PDB entry 7O5H | electron microscopy, 3.10 A resolution | chains A and D of the 15 polymer chains in the assembly

== Chain A ==
Molecule: 16S rRNA
From: Escherichia coli
Sequence (964 nucleotides; each row starts with the number of its first residue; note: 566 numbers in that range are skipped by the numbering (no residue carries them; nothing is unmodelled there)):
     1 AAAUUGAAGA GUUUGAUCAU GGCUCAGAUU GAACGCUGGC GGCAGGCCUA ACACAUGCAA
    61 GUCGAACGGU AACAGGA
    92 UUGCUGACGA GUGGCGGACG GGUGAGUAAU GUCUGGGAAA CUGCCUGAUG GAGGGGGAUA
   152 ACUACUGGAA ACGGUAGCUA AUACCGCAUA ACGUCGCAAG ACCAAAGAGG GGGACCUUCG
   212 GGCCUCUUGC CAUCGGAUGU GCCCAGAUGG GAUUAGCUAG UAGGUGGGGU AACGGCUCAC
   272 CUAGGCGACG AUCCCUAGCU GGUCUGAGAG GAUGACCAGC CACACUGGAA CUGAGACACG
   332 GUCCAGACUC CUACGGGAGG CAGCAGUGGG GAAUAUUGCA CAAUGGGCGC AAGCCUGAUG
   392 CAGCCAUGCC GCGUGUAUGA AGAAGGCCUU CGGGUUGUAA AGUACUUUCA GCGGGGAGGA
   452 AGGGAGUAAA GUUAAUACCU UUGCUCAUUG ACGUUACCCG CAGAAGAAGC ACCGGCUAAC
   512 UCCGUGCCAG CAGCCGCGGU AAUACGGAGG GUGCAAGCGU UAAUCGGAAU UACUGGGCGU
   572 AAAGCGCACG CAGGCGGUUU GUUAAGUCAG AUGUGAAAUC CCCGGGCUCA ACCUGGGAAC
   632 UGCAUCUGAU ACUGGCAAGC UUGAGUCUCG UAGAGGGGGG UAGAAUUCCA GGUGUAGCGG
   692 UGAAAUGCGU AGAGAUCUGG AGGAAUACCG GUGGCGAAGG CGGCCCCCUG GACGAAGACU
   752 GACGCUCAGG UGCGAAAGCG UGGGGAGCAA ACAGGAU
   796 CCUGGUAGUC CACGCCGUAA ACGAUGUCGA CUUGGAGGUU GUGCC
   846 GGCGUGGCUU CCGGAGCUAA CGCGUUAAGU CGACCGCCUG GGGAGUACGG CCGCAAGGUU
   906 AAAACUCAAA UGAAUUGAC
  1068 GCUCGUGUUG UGAAAUGUUG GGU
  1095 UCCCGCAACG AGCG
  1392 GUACA
  1507 AACCGUAGGG GAACCUGCGG UUGG
From the paper describing this entry:
  - contacts within the chain: G1515/A1518 (pi stacking)
  - conformationally variable residues (side-chain flip): G1516, A1519

== Chain D ==
Name: 30S ribosomal protein S4
From: Escherichia coli
UniProtKB: V0YKB3 (V0YKB3_ECOLX); residues 2-206 here = UniProt positions 2-206
Sequence (205 residues; each row starts with the number of its first residue):
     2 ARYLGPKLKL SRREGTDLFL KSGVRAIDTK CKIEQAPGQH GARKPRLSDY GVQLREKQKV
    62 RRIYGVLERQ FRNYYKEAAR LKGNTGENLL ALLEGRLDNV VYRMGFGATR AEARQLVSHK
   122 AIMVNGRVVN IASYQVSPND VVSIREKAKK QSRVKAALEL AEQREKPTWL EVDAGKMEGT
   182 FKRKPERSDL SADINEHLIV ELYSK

== How chain A and chain D interact ==
Pairs across the interface (122; chain A residue first):
  A2(A) / Lys-83(D)  hydrogen bond to the phosphate
  A3(A) / Lys-83(D)  salt bridge to the phosphate
  U4(A) / Arg-81(D)  hydrogen bond to the base
  U4(A) / Lys-83(D)  hydrogen bond to the sugar
  U5(A) / Ala-80(D)  hydrogen bond to the sugar
  A8(A) / Glu-202(D)  hydrogen bond to the base
  A8(A) / Leu-203(D)  base contact
  A8(A) / Lys-206(D)  hydrogen bond to the base
  C400(A) / Arg-70(D)  salt bridge to the phosphate
  C401(A) / Arg-70(D)  salt bridge to the phosphate
  C401(A) / Asn-74(D)  phosphate contact
  G402(A) / Gln-71(D)  phosphate contact
  G402(A) / Ile-132(D)  phosphate contact
  C403(A) / Gln-71(D)  hydrogen bond to the phosphate
  C403(A) / Ile-132(D)  phosphate contact
  C403(A) / Ala-133(D)  phosphate contact
  C403(A) / Ser-134(D)  hydrogen bond to the phosphate
  G404(A) / Ala-2(D)  hydrogen bond to the base
  G404(A) / Arg-3(D)  phosphate contact
  G404(A) / Arg-115(D)  salt bridge to the phosphate
  G404(A) / Ser-119(D)  sugar contact
  U405(A) / Ala-2(D)  hydrogen bond to the base
  U405(A) / Arg-3(D)  salt bridge to the phosphate
  G406(A) / Arg-3(D)  sugar contact
  G406(A) / Leu-5(D)  phosphate contact
  G406(A) / Gln-116(D)  hydrogen bond to the base
  U407(A) / Arg-3(D)  salt bridge to the phosphate
  U407(A) / Lys-8(D)  salt bridge to the phosphate
  U407(A) / Thr-110(D)  phosphate contact
  U407(A) / Glu-113(D)  sugar contact
  U407(A) / Gln-116(D)  sugar contact
  U407(A) / Arg-154(D)  sugar contact
  A408(A) / Lys-8(D)  salt bridge to the phosphate
  A408(A) / Leu-21(D)  phosphate contact
  A408(A) / Ser-23(D)  hydrogen bond to the phosphate
  A408(A) / Thr-110(D)  hydrogen bond to the phosphate
  A408(A) / Glu-113(D)  sugar contact
  U409(A) / Lys-22(D)  salt bridge to the phosphate
  U409(A) / Ser-23(D)  hydrogen bond to the phosphate
  G410(A) / Arg-26(D)  phosphate contact
  G410(A) / Lys-31(D)  salt bridge to the phosphate
  A411(A) / Arg-26(D)  salt bridge to the phosphate
  A411(A) / Lys-31(D)  salt bridge to the phosphate
  G413(A) / Lys-31(D)  hydrogen bond to the base
  G413(A) / Cys-32(D)  base contact
  C419(A) / Gln-40(D)  sugar contact
  G425(A) / Lys-33(D)  phosphate contact
  U426(A) / Lys-33(D)  salt bridge to the phosphate
  U426(A) / Gln-36(D)  hydrogen bond to the phosphate
  U426(A) / Gly-39(D)  hydrogen bond to the phosphate
  U426(A) / Gln-40(D)  hydrogen bond to the sugar
  U427(A) / Arg-13(D)  salt bridge to the phosphate
  U427(A) / Pro-38(D)  phosphate contact
  U427(A) / Gly-39(D)  hydrogen bond to the phosphate
  G428(A) / Pro-7(D)  phosphate contact
  G428(A) / Lys-10(D)  phosphate contact
  G428(A) / Arg-13(D)  hydrogen bond to the phosphate
  U429(A) / Leu-9(D)  sugar contact
  U429(A) / Arg-13(D)  salt bridge to the phosphate
  U429(A) / Lys-22(D)  hydrogen bond to the phosphate
  U429(A) / Lys-31(D)  phosphate contact
  U429(A) / Cys-32(D)  phosphate contact
  A430(A) / Pro-7(D)  phosphate contact
  A430(A) / Lys-8(D)  hydrogen bond to the phosphate
  A430(A) / Leu-9(D)  hydrogen bond to the phosphate
  A430(A) / Lys-22(D)  salt bridge to the phosphate
  C436(A) / Arg-154(D)  sugar contact
  U437(A) / Gln-116(D)  base contact
  U437(A) / His-120(D)  hydrogen bond to the sugar
  U437(A) / Gln-152(D)  hydrogen bond to the phosphate
  U437(A) / Arg-154(D)  sugar contact
  U438(A) / His-120(D)  sugar contact
  U439(A) / Ser-119(D)  sugar contact
  U439(A) / His-120(D)  sugar contact
  U439(A) / Lys-121(D)  phosphate contact
  C440(A) / Lys-121(D)  salt bridge to the phosphate
  C489(A) / Lys-121(D)  salt bridge to the phosphate
  C490(A) / Arg-146(D)  salt bridge to the phosphate
  C490(A) / Lys-148(D)  phosphate contact
  G491(A) / Lys-148(D)  salt bridge to the phosphate
  A495(A) / Gln-116(D)  base contact
  A495(A) / His-120(D)  base contact
  A499(A) / Ala-2(D)  base contact
  U508(A) / Tyr-51(D)  sugar contact
  A509(A) / Ser-49(D)  hydrogen bond to the phosphate
  A509(A) / Tyr-51(D)  sugar contact
  A509(A) / Leu-55(D)  sugar contact
  A509(A) / Arg-56(D)  sugar contact
  A510(A) / Leu-48(D)  phosphate contact
  C511(A) / His-41(D)  hydrogen bond to the phosphate
  C511(A) / Arg-44(D)  salt bridge to the phosphate
  U512(A) / Gln-40(D)  hydrogen bond to the sugar
  U512(A) / His-41(D)  hydrogen bond to the sugar
  G540(A) / Gln-40(D)  hydrogen bond to the base
  G541(A) / Gly-39(D)  sugar contact
  G541(A) / Gln-40(D)  hydrogen bond to the sugar
  G542(A) / Lys-10(D)  salt bridge to the phosphate
  G542(A) / Arg-14(D)  hydrogen bond to the phosphate
  G542(A) / Pro-38(D)  sugar contact
  G542(A) / Gly-39(D)  sugar contact
  U543(A) / Arg-14(D)  salt bridge to the phosphate
  G544(A) / Arg-56(D)  salt bridge to the phosphate
  G544(A) / Gln-59(D)  phosphate contact
  G544(A) / Arg-63(D)  salt bridge to the phosphate
  C545(A) / Lys-58(D)  salt bridge to the phosphate
  C545(A) / Gln-59(D)  hydrogen bond to the phosphate
  C545(A) / Arg-62(D)  salt bridge to the phosphate
  C545(A) / Glu-69(D)  phosphate contact
  A546(A) / Arg-3(D)  base contact
  A546(A) / Leu-68(D)  phosphate contact
  A546(A) / Glu-69(D)  hydrogen bond to the phosphate
  A546(A) / Arg-70(D)  hydrogen bond to the phosphate
  A547(A) / Ala-2(D)  phosphate contact
  A547(A) / Leu-68(D)  phosphate contact
  C613(A) / Arg-81(D)  salt bridge to the phosphate
  C614(A) / Arg-81(D)  salt bridge to the phosphate
  U619(A) / Val-129(D)  base contact
  U619(A) / Val-130(D)  base contact
  U619(A) / Asn-131(D)  hydrogen bond to the base
  U619(A) / Ile-132(D)  base contact
  C620(A) / Ile-132(D)  base contact
  C620(A) / Tyr-135(D)  sugar contact
Also at the interface, not in a pair above, chain A (53 interface residues in all): A28
Also at the interface, not in a pair above, chain D (74 interface residues in all): Tyr-4, Gly-24, Thr-30, Pro-46, Arg-47, Gly-52, Gln-54, Arg-73, Gly-84, Arg-97, Ala-112, Arg-128, Gln-136, Ser-205

== Overview ==
The interface between chain A and chain D involves 53 residues on one side and 74 on the other, with 36
hydrogen bonds and 29 salt bridges. Among the polar pairs are U4(A)/Arg-81(D), A8(A)/Glu-202(D) and
A8(A)/Lys-206(D). From the paper: conformational variability at G1516(A) and A1519(A); contacts within the
chain involving A1518(A) and G1515(A).
Here chain A is 16S rRNA and chain D is 30S ribosomal protein S4, both from Escherichia coli. Entry 7O5H
(Ribosomal methyltransferase KsgA bound to small ribosomal subunit) was determined by electron microscopy.
